Entry 6ERH (X-ray diffraction, 2.80 A resolution); this record covers chains A and K of the 5 polymer chains in the assembly.

Chain A:
Name: X-ray repair cross-complementing protein 6
From: Homo sapiens
Notes: EC 3.6.4.-, 4.2.99.-
UniProt: P12956 (XRCC6_HUMAN); numbering as in UniProt (aligned over 1-544)
Amino-acid sequence (544 residues; row label = number of the first residue in the row):
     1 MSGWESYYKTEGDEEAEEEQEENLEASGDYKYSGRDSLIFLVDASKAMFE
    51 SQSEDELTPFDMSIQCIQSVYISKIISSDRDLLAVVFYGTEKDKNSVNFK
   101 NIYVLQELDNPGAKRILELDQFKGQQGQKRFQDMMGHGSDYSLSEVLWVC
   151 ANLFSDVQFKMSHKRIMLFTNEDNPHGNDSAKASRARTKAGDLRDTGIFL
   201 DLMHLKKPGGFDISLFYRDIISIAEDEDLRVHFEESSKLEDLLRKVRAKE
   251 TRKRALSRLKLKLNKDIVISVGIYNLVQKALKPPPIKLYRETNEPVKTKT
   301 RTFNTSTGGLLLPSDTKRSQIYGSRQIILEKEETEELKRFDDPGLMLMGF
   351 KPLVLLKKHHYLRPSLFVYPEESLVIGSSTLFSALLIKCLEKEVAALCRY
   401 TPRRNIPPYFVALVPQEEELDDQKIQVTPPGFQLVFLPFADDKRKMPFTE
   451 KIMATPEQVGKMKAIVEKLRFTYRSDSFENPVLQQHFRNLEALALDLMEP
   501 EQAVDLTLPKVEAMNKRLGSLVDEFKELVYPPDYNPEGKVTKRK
Not modelled in the structure: 1-33, 52-54, 157-161, 227-229, 535-544
UniProt features mapped onto this chain:
  - active site: Lys-31 (Schiff-base intermediate with DNA)
  - modified residue: Ser-2 (N-acetylserine), Ser-6 (Phosphoserine), Ser-27 (Phosphoserine), Lys-31 (N6-acetyllysine), Ser-51 (Phosphoserine), Ser-306 (Phosphoserine), Lys-317 (N6-acetyllysine), Lys-331 (N6-acetyllysine), Lys-338 (N6-acetyllysine), Thr-455 (Phosphothreonine), Lys-461 (N6-acetyllysine), Ser-477 (Phosphoserine), Ser-520 (Phosphoserine), Lys-539 (N6-acetyllysine), Lys-542 (N6-acetyllysine), Lys-544 (N6-acetyllysine)
  - cross-link (Glycyl lysine isopeptide (Lys-Gly)): Lys-287 (interchain with G-Cter in SUMO2), Lys-317 (interchain with G-Cter in SUMO2)
  - mutagenesis: Lys-31 (K31A: Diminishes the ability to form a Schiff base. Abolishes adduct formation; when associated with A-160 and A-164), Lys-160 (K160A: Abolishes adduct formation; when associated with A-31 and A-160), Lys-164 (K164A: Abolishes adduct formation; when associated with A-31 and A-164), Lys-539 (K539Q: Complete loss of suppression of BAX-induced apoptosis; K539R: No effect on suppression of BAX-induced apoptosis), Lys-542 (K542Q: Complete loss of suppression of BAX-induced apoptosis; K542R: No effect on suppression of BAX-induced apoptosis), Lys-544 (K544R: No effect on suppression of BAX-induced apoptosis)

Chain K:
Molecule: 21-nt DNA strand
Sequence (21 nucleotides; row label = number of the first residue in the row):
     1 GTTTTTAGTTTATTGGGCGCG

Chain A / chain K interface:
Contacting residue pairs - 13 pairs, chain A then chain K:
  Arg-80(A) / DT3(K)  sugar contact
  Arg-80(A) / DT4(K)  salt bridge to the phosphate
  Arg-254(A) / DT4(K)  sugar contact
  Leu-256(A) / DT5(K)  phosphate contact
  Leu-256(A) / DT6(K)  phosphate contact
  Asn-275(A) / DT6(K)  hydrogen bond to the phosphate
  Gln-278(A) / DT5(K)  hydrogen bond to the phosphate
  Gln-278(A) / DT6(K)  phosphate contact
  Arg-363(A) / DA7(K)  salt bridge to the phosphate
  Arg-403(A) / DT6(K)  sugar contact
  Arg-403(A) / DA7(K)  sugar contact
  Ile-406(A) / DA7(K)  phosphate contact
  Ile-406(A) / DG8(K)  phosphate contact
Other interface residues (no listed pair), chain A (10 interface residues in all): Ser-78, Lys-338
Other interface residues (no listed pair), chain K (7 interface residues in all): DT9

Summary:
10 residues of chain A and 7 residues of chain K are in contact; the contacts include 2 hydrogen bonds and 2
salt bridges. Polar contacts include Asn-275(A)/DT6(K), Gln-278(A)/DT5(K) and Arg-80(A)/DT4(K). UniProt lists
active-site residue Lys-31(A) and 6 mutagenesis sites on chain A.
Here chain A is X-ray repair cross-complementing protein 6 (Homo sapiens) and chain K is a 21-nt DNA strand.
Entry 6ERH (Complex of XLF and heterodimer Ku bound to DNA) was determined by X-ray diffraction (same
publication as 6ERF and 6ERG).
